PDB entry 3ID4 | X-ray diffraction, 1.60 A resolution | chain A

== Chain A ==
Name: Regulator of sigma E protease
From: Escherichia coli K-12
Notes: EC 3.4.24.-; fragment: PDZ2 domain, residues 222-307
UniProtKB: P0AEH1 (RSEP_ECOLI); residue numbers follow UniProt; this construct covers 222-307
Amino-acid sequence (93 residues; numbered 221 to 313; the number before each row is that of its first residue):
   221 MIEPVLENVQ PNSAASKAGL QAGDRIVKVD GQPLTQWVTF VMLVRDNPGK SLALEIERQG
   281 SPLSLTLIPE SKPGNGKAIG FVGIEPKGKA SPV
Sequence notes: expression tag (221)
UniProt features mapped onto this chain:
  - mutagenesis: Ala234 to Ala235 (Cuts RseA without previous DegS cleavage), Gly243 (G243Q: Cuts RseA without previous DegS cleavage), Asp244 (D244K: Cuts RseA without previous DegS cleavage), Ile246 (I246Y: Cuts RseA without previous DegS cleavage), Val261 (V261VTDSYTQVASWTEPFPFSIQGDPRSDQETAFV: Does not complement deletion mutant), Ile304 (I304A: No cleavage of RseA in vitro, cleavage of RseA in vivo)
What the authors report for this chain:
  - mutagenesis - G303A/I304A: abolished catalytic activity on WT RseA substrate
  - mutagenesis - I304A: abolished catalytic activity on RseA 1-148

== Overview ==
UniProt lists 7 mutagenesis sites. From the paper: G303A/I304A abolish catalytic activity on WT RseA
substrate; I304A abolishes catalytic activity on RseA 1-148.
Chain A is Regulator of sigma E protease (Escherichia coli K-12); the structure, Crystal Structure of RseP
PDZ2 domain fused GKASPV peptide, was determined by X-ray diffraction together with 3ID1, 3ID2 and 3ID3 from
the same study.
